5XJ0 - chains B and C of the 9 polymer chains in the assembly; structure by X-ray diffraction, 4.00 A resolution (low resolution: residue-level contacts below are approximate; hydrogen-bond / salt-bridge calls are withheld).

Chain B:
Protein: DNA-directed RNA polymerase subunit alpha
Source organism: Thermus thermophilus HB8
Notes: EC 2.7.7.6
Reference sequence: Q5SHR6 (RPOA_THET8); residues 1-315 here = UniProt positions 1-315
Sequence (315 residues; numbered 1 to 315; the number before each row is that of its first residue):
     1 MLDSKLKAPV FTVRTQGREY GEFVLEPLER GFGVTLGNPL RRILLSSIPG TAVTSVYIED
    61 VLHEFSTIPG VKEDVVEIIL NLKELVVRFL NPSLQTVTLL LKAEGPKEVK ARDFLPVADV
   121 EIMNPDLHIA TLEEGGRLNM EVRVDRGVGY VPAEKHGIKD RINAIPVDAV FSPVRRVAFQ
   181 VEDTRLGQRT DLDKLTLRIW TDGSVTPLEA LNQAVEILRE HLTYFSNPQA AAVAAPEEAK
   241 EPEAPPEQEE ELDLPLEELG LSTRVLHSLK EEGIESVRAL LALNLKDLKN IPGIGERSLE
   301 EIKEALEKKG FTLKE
Disordered / not traced: 1-3, 236-315

Chain C:
Protein: DNA-directed RNA polymerase subunit beta
Source organism: Thermus thermophilus HB8
Notes: EC 2.7.7.6
Reference sequence: Q8RQE9 (RPOB_THET8); residue numbers follow UniProt; this construct covers 1-1119
Sequence (1119 residues; row label = number of the first residue in the row):
     1 MEIKRFGRIR EVIPLPPLTE IQVESYRRAL QADVPPEKRE NVGIQAAFRE TFPIEEEDKG
    61 KGGLVLDFLE YRLGEPPFPQ DECREKDLTY QAPLYARLQL IHKDTGLIKE DEVFLGHIPL
   121 MTEDGSFIIN GADRVIVSQI HRSPGVYFTP DPARPGRYIA SIIPLPKRGP WIDLEVEPNG
   181 VVSMKVNKRK FPLVLLLRVL GYDQETLARE LGAYGELVQG LMDESVFAMR PEEALIRLFT
   241 LLRPGDPPKR DKAVAYVYGL IADPRRYDLG EAGRYKAEEK LGIRLSGRTL ARFEDGEFKD
   301 EVFLPTLRYL FALTAGVPGH EVDDIDHLGN RRIRTVGELM TDQFRVGLAR LARGVRERML
   361 MGSEDSLTPA KLVNSRPLEA AIREFFSRSQ LSQFKDETNP LSSLRHKRRI SALGPGGLTR
   421 ERAGFDVRDV HRTHYGRICP VETPEGANIG LITSLAAYAR VDELGFIRTP YRRVVGGVVT
   481 DEVVYMTATE EDRYTIAQAN TPLEGNRIAA ERVVARRKGE PVIVSPEEVE FMDVSPKQVF
   541 SVNTNLIPFL EHDDANRALM GSNMQTQAVP LIRAQAPVVM TGLEERVVRD SLAALYAEED
   601 GEVAKVDGNR IVVRYEDGRL VEYPLRRFYR SNQGTALDQR PRVVVGQRVR KGDLLADGPA
   661 SENGFLALGQ NVLVAIMPFD GYNFEDAIVI SEELLKRDFY TSIHIERYEI EARDTKLGPE
   721 RITRDIPHLS EAALRDLDEE GVVRIGAEVK PGDILVGRTS FKGESEPTPE ERLLRSIFGE
   781 KARDVKDTSL RVPPGEGGIV VRTVRLRRGD PGVELKPGVR EVVRVYVAQK RKLQVGDKLA
   841 NRHGNKGVVA KILPVEDMPH LPDGTPVDVI LNPLGVPSRM NLGQILETHL GLAGYFLGQR
   901 YISPIFDGAK EPEIKELLAQ AFEVYFGKRK GEGFGVDKRE VEVLRRAEKL GLVTPGKTPE
   961 EQLKELFLQG KVVLYDGRTG EPIEGPIVVG QMFIMKLYHM VEDKMHARST GPYSLITQQP
  1021 LGGKAQFGGQ RFGEMEVWAL EAYGAAHTLQ EMLTLKSDDI EGRNAAYEAI IKGEDVPEPS
  1081 VPESFRVLVK ELQALALDVQ TLDEKDNPVD IFEGLASKR
Disordered / not traced: 1115-1119

How chain B and chain C interact:
Pairs across the interface - 8 pairs, chain B then chain C:
  Arg-30(B) with Glu-692(C); Pro-854(C); Glu-856(C)
  Val-34(B) with Arg-978(C)
  Asn-38(B) with Thr-979(C); Glu-981(C)
  Arg-42(B) with Glu-981(C)
  Val-233(B) with Glu-932(C)
Interface residues without a listed pair, chain B (6 interface residues in all): Ala-235
Interface residues without a listed pair, chain C (8 interface residues in all): Gly-931

Overview:
Chain B and chain C form an interface of 6 and 8 residues respectively.
Chain B is DNA-directed RNA polymerase subunit alpha and chain C is DNA-directed RNA polymerase subunit beta,
both from Thermus thermophilus HB8; the structure, T. thermophilus RNA polymerase holoenzyme bound with gp39
and gp76, was determined by X-ray diffraction.
